PDB entry 3QNB | X-ray diffraction, 1.95 A resolution | chains A and D

# Chain A (and D)
Name: Oxacillinase
Source organism: Escherichia coli
Notes: EC 3.5.2.6; chain D of this document is another copy of the same molecule, construct and numbering; everything in this record applies to it too
Reference sequence: Q7BNC2 (Q7BNC2_ECOLX); numbering as in UniProt; present here: 21-207, 221-266
Chain sequence (243 residues; numbered 21 to 266; 3 numbers in that range are skipped by the numbering (no residue carries them; nothing is unmodelled there); the number before each row is that of its first residue):
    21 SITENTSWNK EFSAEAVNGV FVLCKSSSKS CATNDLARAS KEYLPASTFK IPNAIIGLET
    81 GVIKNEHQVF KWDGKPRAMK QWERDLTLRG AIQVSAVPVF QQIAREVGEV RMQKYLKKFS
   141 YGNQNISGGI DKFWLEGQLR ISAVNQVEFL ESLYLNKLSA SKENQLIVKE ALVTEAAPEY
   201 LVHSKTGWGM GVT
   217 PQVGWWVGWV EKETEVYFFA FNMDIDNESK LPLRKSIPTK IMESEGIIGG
Not modelled in the structure: 266 (chain D: 21, 266)
Differences from the reference sequence: insertion (208-213, 217-220)
Modified positions: Lys70 (lysine nz-carboxylic acid; KCX)
Disulfide bonds: Cys44-Cys51
Reported in the primary citation:
  - catalytic residues: Lys205 (by similarity / conservation)

# Chain A / chain D interface
Residue-residue contacts - 49 pairs, chain A then chain D:
  Asn85(A) with Lys182(D)
  Glu86(A) with Asn176(D), hydrogen bond; Lys182(D), salt bridge; Leu186(D)
  His87(A) with Tyr174(D)
  Val89(A) with Thr230(D)
  Arg104(A) with Glu199(D), salt bridge; Glu229(D), salt bridge
  Asp105(A) with Thr230(D)
  Leu106(A) with Glu199(D); Thr230(D)
  Thr107(A) with Glu229(D)
  Arg109(A) with Ala196(D); Ala197(D), hydrogen bond (side chain-backbone); Pro198(D), hydrogen bond (side chain-backbone); Leu201(D)
  Gly110(A) with Pro198(D)
  Gln113(A) with Pro198(D)
  Val114(A) with Glu199(D)
  Tyr174(A) with His87(D)
  Asn176(A) with Glu86(D), hydrogen bond
  Lys182(A) with Glu86(D), salt bridge; Glu183(D)
  Glu183(A) with Lys182(D); Leu186(D)
  Leu186(A) with Glu86(D); Glu183(D); Leu186(D), hydrophobic
  Ile187(A) with Lys182(D); Leu186(D), hydrophobic
  Lys189(A) with Glu86(D), salt bridge; Glu190(D)
  Glu190(A) with Lys189(D); Glu190(D), hydrogen bond (backbone-side chain); Val193(D); Leu201(D); His203(D), salt bridge
  Val193(A) with Glu190(D)
  Ala196(A) with Arg109(D); Val193(D), hydrophobic
  Ala197(A) with Arg109(D), hydrogen bond (backbone-side chain)
  Tyr200(A) with Arg109(D)
  Leu201(A) with Arg109(D)
  His203(A) with Glu190(D), salt bridge
  Glu229(A) with Arg104(D), salt bridge; Thr107(D)
  Thr230(A) with Val89(D); Asp105(D); Leu106(D)
Also at the interface, not in a pair above, chain A (31 interface residues in all): Leu175, Thr194, Pro198
Also at the interface, not in a pair above, chain D (31 interface residues in all): Asn85, Gln113, Leu175, Ile187, Thr194, Glu195, Tyr200

# Summary
The chain A/chain D interface involves 31 residues from each chain, with 6 hydrogen bonds and 8 salt bridges.
Polar contacts include Glu86(A)-Lys182(D), Arg104(A)-Glu199(D) and Arg104(A)-Glu229(D). From the paper: the
catalytic residue Lys205(A).
Chain A and chain D are both Oxacillinase (Escherichia coli); the structure, Crystal Structure of an
Engineered OXA-10 Variant with Carbapenemase Activity, OXA-10loop24, was determined by X-ray diffraction (same
publication as 3QNC).
